6PX6 - chains A and E of the 5 polymer chains in the assembly; structure by X-ray diffraction, 3.00 A resolution.

== Chain A ==
Name: HLA class II histocompatibility antigen DQ alpha chain
Organism: Homo sapiens
Reference sequence: Q08AS3 (Q08AS3_HUMAN); the construct lacks a stretch of the UniProt sequence and is renumbered around it, so the offset changes along the chain: -24 to 9 = UniProt 1-34; 10-51 = UniProt 36-77; 53-229 = UniProt 78-254
Amino-acid sequence (254 residues; numbered -24 to 229 plus 1 insertion-coded residue; 1 number in that range is skipped by the numbering (no residue carries it; nothing is unmodelled there); the number before each row is that of its first residue; numbers below 1 keep their minus sign (Met-24 is residue -24)):
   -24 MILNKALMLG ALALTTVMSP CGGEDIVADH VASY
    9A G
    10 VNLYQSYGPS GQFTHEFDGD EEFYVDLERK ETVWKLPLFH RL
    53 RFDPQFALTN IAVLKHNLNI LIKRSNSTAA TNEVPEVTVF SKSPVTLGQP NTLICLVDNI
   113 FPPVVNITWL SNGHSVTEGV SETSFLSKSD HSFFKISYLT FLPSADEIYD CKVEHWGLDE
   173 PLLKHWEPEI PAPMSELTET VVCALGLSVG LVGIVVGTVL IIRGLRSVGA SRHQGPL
Unresolved in the structure: -24 to 1, 181-229
Cystine bridges: Cys107-Cys163
From the paper describing this entry:
  - binding site for DQ2.2-glut-L1: Tyr9, His24
  - specificity-determining residues: Phe22

== Chain E ==
Name: T-cell receptor, T1005.2.56, beta chain
Organism: Homo sapiens
Amino-acid sequence (256 residues; row label = number of the first residue in the row):
     2 MGVSQTPSNK VTEKGKYVEL RCDPISGHTA LYWYRQSLGQ GPEFLIYFQG TGAADDSGLP
    62 NDRFFAVRPE GSVSTLKIQR TERGDSAVYL CASSHGASTD TQYFGPGTRL TVLEDLKNVF
   122 PPEVAVFEPS EAEISHTQKA TLVCLATGFF PDHVELSWWV NGKEVHSGVC TDPQPLKEQP
   182 ALNDSRYALS SRLRVSATFW QNPRNHFRCQ VQFYGLSEND EWTQDRAKPV TQIVSAEAWG
   242 RADKLAAALE HHHHHH
Unresolved in the structure: 2, 244-257
Cystine bridges: Cys23-Cys92, Cys145-Cys210

== Interface between chain A and chain E ==
Pairs across the interface (10; chain A residue first):
  Gln57(A) - Ala55(E)
  Gln57(A) - Asp56(E)  hydrogen bond
  Thr61(A) - Tyr48(E)
  Thr61(A) - Ala55(E)
  Ala64(A) - Gln50(E)
  Ala64(A) - Ala55(E)  hydrophobic
  Val65(A) - Gln50(E)
  His68(A) - Thr30(E)
  His68(A) - Gln50(E)
  His68(A) - Gly51(E)
Other interface residues (no listed pair), chain A (6 interface residues in all): Leu60
Interface features reported in the paper:
  - interface residues, chain A: Gln57(A), Thr61(A), Ala64(A), His68(A)

== In short ==
Chain A and chain E each contribute 6 residues to their interface; the contacts include 1 hydrogen bond. The
hydrogen-bonded pair is Gln57(A)-Asp56(E). The paper reports a binding site for DQ2.2-glut-L1 at Tyr9(A) and
His24(A); interface residues Gln57(A), Thr61(A) and Ala64(A) among others.
Here chain A is HLA class II histocompatibility antigen DQ alpha chain and chain E is T-cell receptor,
T1005.2.56, beta chain, both from Homo sapiens. Entry 6PX6 (HLA-TCR complex) was determined by X-ray
diffraction (same publication as 6PY2).
